Entry 5D0W (X-ray diffraction, 2.80 A resolution); this record covers chains B and C of the 28 polymer chains in the assembly.

# Chain B
Molecule: Proteasome subunit alpha type-3
Source organism: Saccharomyces cerevisiae (strain ATCC 204508 / S288c)
Notes: EC 3.4.25.1
Reference sequence: P23638 (PSA3_YEAST); residues 0-257 here correspond to UniProt positions 1-258 (UniProt number = residue number + 1)
Chain sequence (258 residues; each row starts with the number of its first residue; numbering starts at 0):
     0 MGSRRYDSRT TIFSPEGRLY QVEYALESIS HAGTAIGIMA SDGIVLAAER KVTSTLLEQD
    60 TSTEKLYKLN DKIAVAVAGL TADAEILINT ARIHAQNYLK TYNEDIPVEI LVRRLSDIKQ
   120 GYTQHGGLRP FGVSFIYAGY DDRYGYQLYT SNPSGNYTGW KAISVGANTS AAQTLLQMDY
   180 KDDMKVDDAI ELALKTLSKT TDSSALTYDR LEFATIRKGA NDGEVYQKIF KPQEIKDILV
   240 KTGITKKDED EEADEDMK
Disordered / not traced: 0, 245-257
Swiss-Prot annotation at these positions:
  - cross-link (Glycyl lysine isopeptide (Lys-Gly)): Lys99 (interchain with G-Cter in ubiquitin), Lys198 (interchain with G-Cter in ubiquitin), Lys230 (interchain with G-Cter in ubiquitin)

# Chain C
Molecule: Proteasome subunit alpha type-4
Source organism: Saccharomyces cerevisiae (strain ATCC 204508 / S288c)
Notes: EC 3.4.25.1
Reference sequence: P40303 (PSA4_YEAST); residues -1 to 252 here correspond to UniProt positions 1-254 (UniProt number = residue number + 2)
Chain sequence (254 residues; row label = number of the first residue in the row; numbers below 1 keep their minus sign (Met-1 is residue -1)):
    -1 MSGYDRALSI FSPDGHIFQV EYALEAVKRG TCAVGVKGKN CVVLGCERRS TLKLQDTRIT
    59 PSKVSKIDSH VVLSFSGLNA DSRILIEKAR VEAQSHRLTL EDPVTVEYLT RYVAGVQQRY
   119 TQSGGVRPFG VSTLIAGFDP RDDEPKLYQT EPSGIYSSWS AQTIGRNSKT VREFLEKNYD
   179 RKEPPATVEE CVKLTVRSLL EVVQTGAKNI EITVVKPDSD IVALSSEEIN QYVTQIEQEK
   239 QEQQEQDKKK KSNH
Disordered / not traced: -1 to 0, 241-252
Swiss-Prot annotation at these positions:
  - modified residue: Thr58 (Phosphothreonine)

# Interface between chain B and chain C
Residue-residue contacts (74):
  Arg3(B) - Arg4(C)  hydrogen bond (backbone-side chain)
  Asp6(B) - Tyr2(C)  hydrogen bond
  Asp6(B) - Arg4(C)  salt bridge
  Arg8(B) - Arg4(C)
  Thr10(B) - Leu6(C)
  Thr10(B) - Arg125(C)
  Ile11(B) - Leu6(C)  hydrophobic
  Ile11(B) - Gln17(C)
  Phe12(B) - Gln17(C)
  Phe12(B) - Tyr20(C)  hydrophobic
  Phe12(B) - Ala21(C)  hydrophobic
  Phe12(B) - Ala24(C)  hydrophobic
  Phe12(B) - Leu76(C)  hydrophobic
  Phe12(B) - Arg125(C)
  Phe12(B) - Pro126(C)
  Phe12(B) - Gly128(C)
  Ser13(B) - Tyr20(C)
  Pro14(B) - Tyr20(C)  hydrophobic
  Pro14(B) - Glu23(C)
  Glu15(B) - Glu23(C)
  Glu15(B) - Arg27(C)  hydrogen bond (backbone-side chain)
  Gly16(B) - Tyr20(C)
  Gly16(B) - Glu23(C)
  Gly16(B) - Ala24(C)
  Gly16(B) - Arg27(C)
  Arg17(B) - Arg27(C)
  Leu18(B) - Arg125(C)
  Met38(B) - Asp54(C)
  Arg112(B) - Arg81(C)
  Ser115(B) - Arg81(C)  hydrogen bond (backbone-side chain)
  Asp116(B) - Arg81(C)  salt bridge
  Gln119(B) - Ala78(C)
  Gln119(B) - Asp79(C)
  Gln119(B) - Ile82(C)
  Thr122(B) - Arg125(C)  hydrogen bond (backbone-side chain)
  Gln123(B) - Tyr118(C)
  Gln123(B) - Gly123(C)
  Gln123(B) - Val124(C)
  Gln123(B) - Arg125(C)  hydrogen bond (backbone-backbone)
  Gln123(B) - Phe127(C)
  His124(B) - Gly123(C)
  His124(B) - Val124(C)
  Gly125(B) - Tyr2(C)
  Gly125(B) - Gly123(C)
  Gly126(B) - Tyr2(C)
  Tyr143(B) - Arg56(C)  hydrogen bond (backbone-side chain)
  Tyr143(B) - Ile57(C)  hydrophobic
  Tyr145(B) - Arg56(C)  hydrogen bond (backbone-side chain)
  Gln146(B) - Ile57(C)
  Leu147(B) - Ile57(C)
  Tyr148(B) - Ile57(C)
  Ser153(B) - Ala78(C)
  Gly154(B) - Ala78(C)
  Gly154(B) - Arg81(C)  hydrogen bond (backbone-side chain)
  Asn155(B) - Asn77(C)
  Asn155(B) - Ala78(C)
  Tyr156(B) - Pro59(C)  hydrophobic
  Tyr156(B) - Arg81(C)
  Gly158(B) - Gln53(C)
  Gly158(B) - Asp54(C)  hydrogen bond (backbone-backbone)
  Gly158(B) - Ile57(C)
  Gly158(B) - Thr58(C)  hydrogen bond (backbone-side chain)
  Trp159(B) - Leu50(C)  hydrophobic
  Trp159(B) - Lys51(C)
  Trp159(B) - Leu52(C)
  Trp159(B) - Gln53(C)
  Trp159(B) - Asp54(C)
  Lys160(B) - Leu52(C)  hydrogen bond (backbone-backbone)
  Lys160(B) - Gln53(C)
  Lys160(B) - Asp54(C)
  Ala161(B) - Leu52(C)
  Gln172(B) - Leu52(C)
  Leu175(B) - Leu52(C)
  Gln176(B) - Leu52(C)
Also at the interface, not in a pair above, chain B (41 interface residues in all): Glu108, Thr157, Tyr179

# Overview
41 residues of chain B and 31 residues of chain C are in contact; the contacts include 12 hydrogen bonds and 2
salt bridges. Among the polar pairs are Asp6(B)-Arg4(C), Asp116(B)-Arg81(C) and Arg3(B)-Arg4(C).
Chain B is Proteasome subunit alpha type-3 and chain C is Proteasome subunit alpha type-4, both from
Saccharomyces cerevisiae (strain ATCC 204508 / S288c); the structure, Yeast 20S proteasome beta5-T1S mutant,
was determined by X-ray diffraction, deposited together with 5CZ4, 5CZ5, 5CZ6, 5CZ7, 5CZ8, 5CZ9 and 16 further
entries.
